3KOA - chains A and C of the 3 polymer chains in the assembly; structure by X-ray diffraction, 2.40 A resolution.

== Chain A ==
Name: 3D polymerase
Source organism: Foot-and-mouth disease virus - type C
Notes: EC 2.7.7.48
UniProtKB: Q9QCE3 (Q9QCE3_9PICO); residues 1-470 here correspond to UniProt positions 1858-2327 (UniProt number = residue number + 1857)
Chain sequence (476 residues; row label = number of the first residue in the row):
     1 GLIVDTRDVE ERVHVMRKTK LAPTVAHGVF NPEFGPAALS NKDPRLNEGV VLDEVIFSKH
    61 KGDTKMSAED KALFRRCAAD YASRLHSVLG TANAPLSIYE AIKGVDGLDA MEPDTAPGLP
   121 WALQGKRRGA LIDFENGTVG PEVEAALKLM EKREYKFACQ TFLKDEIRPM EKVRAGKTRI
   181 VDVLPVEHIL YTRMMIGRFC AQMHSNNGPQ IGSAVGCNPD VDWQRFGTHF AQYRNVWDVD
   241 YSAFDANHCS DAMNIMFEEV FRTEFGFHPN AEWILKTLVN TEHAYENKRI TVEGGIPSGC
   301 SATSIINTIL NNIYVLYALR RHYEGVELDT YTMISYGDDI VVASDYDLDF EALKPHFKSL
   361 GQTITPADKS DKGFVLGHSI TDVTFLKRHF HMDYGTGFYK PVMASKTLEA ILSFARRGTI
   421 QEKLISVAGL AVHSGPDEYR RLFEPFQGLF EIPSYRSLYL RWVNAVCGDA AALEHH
Differences from the reference sequence: engineered mutation Ile296 (Met2153 in Q9QCE3); expression tag (471-476)
Ion coordination: Mg2+ near Asp238 (its only coordinating residue here)
Ligand contacts: diphosphate (DPO): Phe34, Glu166, Ile167, Arg168, Pro169, Arg179, Lys387
From the paper describing this entry:
  - binding site for diphosphate: Lys387
  - conformationally variable residues (loop rearrangement, side-chain flip): Ser298 to Gly299, Ser301, Thr303
  - contacts within the chain: Cys300-Thr303 (backbone contact)
  - binding site for the 6-nt RNA strand: Ser298, Gly299, Cys300, Ser301
  - binding site for the 4-nt RNA strand (chain C): Ser304
  - mutagenesis - M296I: unchanged catalytic activity on poly(A)-oligo(dT)15

== Chain C ==
Molecule: 4-nt RNA strand
Sequence (4 nucleotides; numbered 918 to 921; the number before each row is that of its first residue):
   918 CCCG

== Chain A / chain C interface ==
Pairs across the interface - 20 pairs, chain A then chain C:
  Ser304(A) - G921(C)  hydrogen bond to the base
  Tyr336(A) - G921(C)  hydrogen bond to the sugar
  Gly337(A) - G921(C)  hydrogen bond to the sugar
  Asp338(A) - G921(C)  hydrogen bond to the sugar
  Asp339(A) - G921(C)  hydrogen bond to the phosphate
  Leu386(A) - C920(C)  sugar contact
  Leu386(A) - G921(C)  sugar contact
  Lys387(A) - C920(C)  salt bridge to the phosphate
  Lys387(A) - G921(C)  phosphate contact
  Arg388(A) - C920(C)  sugar contact
  Met403(A) - C920(C)  phosphate contact
  Ile411(A) - C919(C)  phosphate contact
  Ile411(A) - C920(C)  phosphate contact
  Arg416(A) - C918(C)  salt bridge to the phosphate
  Thr419(A) - C918(C)  hydrogen bond to the phosphate
  Lys423(A) - C918(C)  phosphate contact
  Lys423(A) - C919(C)  salt bridge to the phosphate
  Ser426(A) - C918(C)  hydrogen bond to the sugar
  Val427(A) - C919(C)  sugar contact
  Leu430(A) - C919(C)  sugar contact
Also at the interface, not in a pair above, chain A (17 interface residues in all): Thr407

== Summary ==
The interface between chain A and chain C involves 17 residues on one side and 4 on the other; the contacts
include 7 hydrogen bonds and 3 salt bridges. Polar contacts include Ser304(A)-G921(C), Tyr336(A)-G921(C) and
Gly337(A)-G921(C). From the paper: a binding site for the 6-nt RNA strand at Ser298(A), Gly299(A) and
Cys300(A) among others; M296I of chain A leaves catalytic activity on poly(A)-oligo(dT)15 unchanged.
Here chain A is 3D polymerase (Foot-and-mouth disease virus - type C) and chain C is a 4-nt RNA strand. Entry
3KOA (M296I mutant of foot-and-mouth disease virus RNA-polymerase in complex with a template- primer RNA and
GTP) was determined by X-ray diffraction (same publication as 3KLV, 3KMQ, 3KMS and 3KNA).
